2ZR8 - chain A; structure by X-ray diffraction, 2.20 A resolution.

[Chain A]
Molecule: Uncharacterized protein C320.14
From: Schizosaccharomyces pombe
Notes: EC 5.1.1.18
Reference sequence: O59791 (YCNE_SCHPO); residue numbers follow UniProt; this construct covers 1-323
Chain sequence (323 residues; numbered 1 to 323; the number before each row is that of its first residue):
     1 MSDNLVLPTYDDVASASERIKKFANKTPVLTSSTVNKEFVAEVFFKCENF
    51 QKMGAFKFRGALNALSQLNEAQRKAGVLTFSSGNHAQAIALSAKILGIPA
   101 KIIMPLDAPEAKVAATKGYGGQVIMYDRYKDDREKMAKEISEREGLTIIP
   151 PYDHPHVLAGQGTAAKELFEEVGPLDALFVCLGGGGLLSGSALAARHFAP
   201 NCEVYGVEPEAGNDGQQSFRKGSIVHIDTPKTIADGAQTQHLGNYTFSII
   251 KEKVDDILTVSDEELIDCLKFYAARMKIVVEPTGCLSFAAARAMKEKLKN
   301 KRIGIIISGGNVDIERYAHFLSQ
Disordered / not traced: 1-4
UniProt features mapped onto this chain:
  - active site (Proton acceptor): Lys-57, Ser-82
  - binding site (ATP): Ser-32, Ser-33, Lys-52, Gln-87, Tyr-119, Lys-277, Asn-311
  - binding site (Ca(2+)): Thr-79, Glu-208, Gly-212, Asp-214
  - binding site (pyridoxal 5'-phosphate): Asn-84, Gly-183, Gly-184, Gly-185, Gly-186, Leu-187, Ser-308
  - binding site (Mg(2+)): Asp-176, Glu-208, Gly-212, Asp-214
  - binding site (Mn(2+)): Glu-208, Gly-212, Asp-214
  - modified residue: Lys-57 (Lysino-D-alanine (Lys))
  - mutagenesis: Ser-82 (S82A: Loss of racemase activity. Reduces D-serine dehydratase activity by 99%. Slightly reduced L-serine dehydratase activity)
Covalent attachments: N-(5'-phosphopyridoxyl)-D-alanine (PDD) linked to Lys-57
Metal / ion sites: Mg2+: Glu-208, Gly-212, Asp-214
Residues lining bound ligands:
  - N-(5'-phosphopyridoxyl)-D-alanine (PDD): Phe-56, Phe-80, Ser-81, Ser-82, Gly-83, Asn-84, His-85, Pro-151, Tyr-152, Cys-181, Leu-182, Gly-183, Gly-184, Gly-185, Gly-186, Leu-187, Gly-236, Glu-281, Thr-283, Gly-284, Ser-308, Gly-309
  - serine (SER): Ser-81, Ser-82, Tyr-126, Arg-128, Arg-133, Pro-151, Tyr-152, Gly-183, Gly-184, Asp-235, Gly-236, Ala-237, Gln-238, Thr-239
Reported in the primary citation:
  - binding site for N-(5'-phosphopyridoxyl)-D-alanine: Lys-57, Ser-81, Ser-82, Asn-84, His-85
  - conformationally variable residues (loop rearrangement): Ser-81 to Gly-83
  - binding site for serine: Ser-82, Arg-133, Gly-236
  - specificity-determining residues: Ser-82, Arg-133 (by similarity / conservation)
  - mutagenesis - S82A: abolished catalytic activity (racemase activity)
  - mutagenesis - S82A: abolished catalytic activity on d-serine
  - catalytic residues: Ser-82
  - catalytic residues: Lys-57 (proposed by the authors, not directly observed)

[In short]
Bound to chain A: serine. Covalently linked N-(5'-phosphopyridoxyl)-D-alanine: at Lys-57. Glu-208, Gly-212 and
Asp-214 form the Mg2+ site. Curated annotation (UniProt) lists active-site residues Lys-57 and Ser-82, 7
ATP-binding residues, 4 Ca2+-binding residues and 7 pyridoxal 5'-phosphate-binding residues. The paper reports
catalytic residues Ser-82 and Lys-57; S82A abolishes catalytic activity (racemase activity).
Chain A is Uncharacterized protein C320.14 (Schizosaccharomyces pombe); the structure, Crystal Structure of
Modified Serine Racemase complexed with Serine, was determined by X-ray diffraction together with 1WTC from
the same study.
